8ISZ - chains B and D of the 4 polymer chains in the assembly; structure by electron microscopy, 3.27 A resolution.

== Chain B ==
Protein: TIR domain-containing protein
Source organism: Thermoflavifilum thermophilum
UniProt: A0A1I7NFG5 (A0A1I7NFG5_9BACT); residue numbers follow UniProt; this construct covers 1-450
Chain sequence (450 residues; numbered 1 to 450; the number before each row is that of its first residue):
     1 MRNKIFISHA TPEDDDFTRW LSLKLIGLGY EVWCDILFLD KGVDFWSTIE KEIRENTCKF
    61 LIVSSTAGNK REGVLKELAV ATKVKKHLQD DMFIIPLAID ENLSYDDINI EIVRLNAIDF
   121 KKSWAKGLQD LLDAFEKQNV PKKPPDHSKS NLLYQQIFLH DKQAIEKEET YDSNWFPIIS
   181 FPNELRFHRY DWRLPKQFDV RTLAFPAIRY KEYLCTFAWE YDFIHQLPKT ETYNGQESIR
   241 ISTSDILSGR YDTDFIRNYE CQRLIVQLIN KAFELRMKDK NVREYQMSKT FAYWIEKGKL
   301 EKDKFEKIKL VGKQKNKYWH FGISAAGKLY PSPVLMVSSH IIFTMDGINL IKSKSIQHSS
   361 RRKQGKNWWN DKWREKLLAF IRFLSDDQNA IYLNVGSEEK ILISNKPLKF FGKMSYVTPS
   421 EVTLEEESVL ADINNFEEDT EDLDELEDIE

== Chain D ==
Molecule: 45-nt DNA strand
Sequence (45 nucleotides; numbered 1 to 45; the number before each row is that of its first residue):
     1 AAACGACGGC CAGTGCCAAG CAAACTATAC AACCTACTAC CTCAT
Disordered / not traced: 1-21

== Chain B / chain D interface ==
Pairs across the interface - 22 pairs, chain B then chain D:
  Arg201(B) - DT35(D)  salt bridge to the phosphate
  Arg201(B) - DA36(D)  salt bridge to the phosphate
  Val266(B) - DC37(D)  phosphate contact
  Gln267(B) - DT35(D)  hydrogen bond to the phosphate
  Gln267(B) - DA36(D)  hydrogen bond to the phosphate
  Lys289(B) - DA39(D)  base contact
  Lys328(B) - DC37(D)  salt bridge to the phosphate
  Ser355(B) - DC43(D)  hydrogen bond to the phosphate
  Ser355(B) - DA44(D)  hydrogen bond to the phosphate
  His358(B) - DC43(D)  hydrogen bond to the base
  Ser359(B) - DA44(D)  sugar contact
  Lys366(B) - DT45(D)  sugar contact
  Ala431(B) - DT45(D)  sugar contact
  Asn434(B) - DT45(D)  hydrogen bond to the base
  Asn435(B) - DT45(D)  base contact
  Glu438(B) - DT45(D)  base contact
  Thr440(B) - DC43(D)  phosphate contact
  Glu441(B) - DT42(D)  sugar contact
  Glu441(B) - DC43(D)  phosphate contact
  Asp442(B) - DA44(D)  phosphate contact
  Asp442(B) - DT45(D)  phosphate contact
  Glu445(B) - DA44(D)  phosphate contact
Interface residues without a listed pair, chain B (21 interface residues in all): Arg263, Gly327, Asp439, Leu446
Interface residues without a listed pair, chain D (9 interface residues in all): DT38

== Summary ==
Chain B and chain D form an interface of 21 and 9 residues respectively; the contacts include 6 hydrogen bonds
and 3 salt bridges. Polar pairs include His358(B)-DC43(D), Asn434(B)-DT45(D) and Gln267(B)-DT35(D).
Chain B is TIR domain-containing protein (Thermoflavifilum thermophilum) and chain D is a 45-nt DNA strand;
the structure, Cryo-EM structure of Crt-SPARTA-gRNA-tDNA monomer, was determined by electron microscopy,
deposited together with 8IT1, 8ISY, 8IT0 and 8K9G.
